PDB entry 9L22 | electron microscopy, 3.00 A resolution | chains D and I of the 12 polymer chains in the assembly

# Chain D
Molecule: Histone H2B type 1-J
Organism: Homo sapiens
UniProt: P06899 (H2B1J_HUMAN); residues 1-125 here correspond to UniProt positions 2-126 (UniProt number = residue number + 1)
Sequence (125 residues; row label = number of the first residue in the row):
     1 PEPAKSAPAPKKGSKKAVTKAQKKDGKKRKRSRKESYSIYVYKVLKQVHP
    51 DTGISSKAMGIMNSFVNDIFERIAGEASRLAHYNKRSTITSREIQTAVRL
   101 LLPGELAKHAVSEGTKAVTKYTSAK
Not modelled in the structure: 1-31
Curated features (UniProtKB/Swiss-Prot):
  - modified residue: Pro1 (N-acetylproline), Glu2 (ADP-ribosyl glutamic acid), Lys5 (N6-(2-hydroxyisobutyryl)lysine), Ser6 (ADP-ribosylserine), Lys11 (N6-(beta-hydroxybutyryl)lysine), Lys12 (N6-(2-hydroxyisobutyryl)lysine), Ser14 (Phosphoserine), Lys15 (N6-acetyllysine), Lys16 (N6-(beta-hydroxybutyryl)lysine), Lys20 (N6-(2-hydroxyisobutyryl)lysine), Lys23 (N6-(2-hydroxyisobutyryl)lysine), Lys24 (N6-(2-hydroxyisobutyryl)lysine), Lys34 (N6-(2-hydroxyisobutyryl)lysine), Glu35 (PolyADP-ribosyl glutamic acid), Ser36 (Phosphoserine), Lys43 (N6-(2-hydroxyisobutyryl)lysine), Lys46 (N6-(2-hydroxyisobutyryl)lysine), Lys57 (N6,N6-dimethyllysine), Arg79 (Dimethylated arginine), Lys85 (N6,N6,N6-trimethyllysine) and 6 more in UniProt
  - glycosylation: Ser112 (O-linked (GlcNAc) serine)
  - cross-link (Glycyl lysine isopeptide (Lys-Gly)): Lys5 (interchain with G-Cter in SUMO2), Lys20 (interchain with G-Cter in SUMO2), Lys34 (interchain with G-Cter in ubiquitin), Lys120 (interchain with G-Cter in ubiquitin)

# Chain I
Molecule: 601 dna_r
Organism: Homo sapiens
Sequence (189 nucleotides; each row starts with the number of its first residue; numbers below 1 keep their minus sign (DA-94 is residue -94)):
   -94 ATCAGCGACACCGGCACTGGAATCGGATGTATATATCTGACACGTGCCTG
   -44 GAGACTAGGGAGTAATCCCCTTGGCGGTTAAAACGCGGGGGACAGCGCGT
     6 ACGTGCGTTTAAGCGGTGCTAGAGCTGTCTACGACCAATTGAGCGGCCTC
    56 GGCACCGGGATTCTCGATGGCATCCGGCATCACCCGGAT
Not modelled in the structure: -94 to -87, 85-94

# Chain D / chain I interface
Contacting residue pairs (8):
  Tyr42(D) - DA-53(I)  hydrogen bond to the phosphate
  Ile54(D) - DA-53(I)  phosphate contact
  Ser55(D) - DC-54(I)  phosphate contact
  Ser56(D) - DC-54(I)  hydrogen bond to the phosphate
  Arg86(D) - DA-34(I)  phosphate contact
  Arg86(D) - DG-33(I)  salt bridge to the phosphate
  Ser87(D) - DA-34(I)  hydrogen bond to the phosphate
  Thr88(D) - DA-34(I)  phosphate contact
Interface residues without a listed pair, chain D (9 interface residues in all): Ser32, Gly53
Interface residues without a listed pair, chain I (6 interface residues in all): DG-35, DC30

# In short
9 residues of chain D and 6 residues of chain I are in contact, with 3 hydrogen bonds and 1 salt bridge. Among
the polar pairs are Tyr42(D)-DA-53(I), Ser56(D)-DC-54(I) and Ser87(D)-DA-34(I).
Chain D is Histone H2B type 1-J and chain I is 601 dna_r, both from Homo sapiens; the structure,
hDEK-nucleosome complex (conformation 2), was determined by electron microscopy (same publication as 9L1X).
